7N03 - chain A; structure by X-ray diffraction, 1.13 A resolution.

== Chain A ==
Protein: 7,8-dihydro-8-oxoguanine triphosphatase
From: Homo sapiens
Notes: EC 3.6.1.55, 3.6.1.56
Reference sequence: P36639 (8ODP_HUMAN); residues 1-156 here correspond to UniProt positions 42-197 (UniProt number = residue number + 41)
Amino-acid sequence (158 residues; numbered -1 to 156; the number before each row is that of its first residue; numbers below 1 keep their minus sign (Gly-1 is residue -1)):
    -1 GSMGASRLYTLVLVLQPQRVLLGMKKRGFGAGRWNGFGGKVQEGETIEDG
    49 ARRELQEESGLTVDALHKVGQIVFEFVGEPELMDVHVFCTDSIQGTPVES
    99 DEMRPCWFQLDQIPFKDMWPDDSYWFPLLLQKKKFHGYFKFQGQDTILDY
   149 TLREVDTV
Unresolved in the structure: -1 to 2
Sequence notes: expression tag (-1 to 0)
Ligand contacts: ZRP (4-anilino-6-(hexylamino)-N-methylquinoline-3-carboxamide): Tyr7, Thr8, Leu9, Leu11, Phe27, Asn33, Gly34, Gly36, Gly37, Lys38, Phe72, Phe74, Met81, Val83, Trp117, Asp119, Asp120, Trp123, Phe124

== In short ==
Ligands of chain A: compound ZRP.
Chain A is 7,8-dihydro-8-oxoguanine triphosphatase (Homo sapiens); the structure, Crystal structure of MTH1 in
complex with compound 31, was determined by X-ray diffraction together with 7N13 from the same study.
